PDB entry 6Y56 | X-ray diffraction, 1.23 A resolution | chain A

[Chain A]
Molecule: Uncharacterized protein
From: Mycobacterium tuberculosis (strain ATCC 25618 / H37Rv)
UniProt: P71626 (P71626_MYCTU); residue numbers follow UniProt; this construct covers 2-294
Sequence (293 residues; row label = number of the first residue in the row):
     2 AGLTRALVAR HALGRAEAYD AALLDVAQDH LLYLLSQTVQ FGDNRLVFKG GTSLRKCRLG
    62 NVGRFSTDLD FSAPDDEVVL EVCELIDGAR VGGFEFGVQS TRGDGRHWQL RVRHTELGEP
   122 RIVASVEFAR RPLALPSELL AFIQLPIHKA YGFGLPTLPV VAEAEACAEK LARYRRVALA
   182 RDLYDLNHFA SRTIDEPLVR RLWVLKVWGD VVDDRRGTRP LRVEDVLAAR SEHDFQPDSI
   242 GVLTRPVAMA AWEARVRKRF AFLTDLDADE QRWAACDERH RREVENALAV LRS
Disordered / not traced: 2
What the authors report for this chain:
  - catalytic residues: Asp69, Lys171, Asp186

[In short]
The paper reports catalytic residues Asp69, Lys171 and Asp186.
Chain A is Uncharacterized protein (Mycobacterium tuberculosis (strain ATCC 25618 / H37Rv)); the structure,
MenT4, nucleotidyltransferase toxin Rv2826c from Mycobacterium tuberculosis H37Rv, was determined by X-ray
diffraction together with 6Y5U from the same study.
